6HBK - chains a and F of the 33 polymer chains in the assembly; structure by electron microscopy, 3.80 A resolution.

Chain a (and F):
Name: Echovirus 18 capsid protein 2
From: Echovirus E18
Notes: chain F of this document is another copy of the same molecule, construct and numbering; everything in this record applies to it too
UniProtKB: Q8V635 (Q8V635_9ENTO); residues 3001-3239 here correspond to UniProt positions 330-568 (UniProt number = residue number - 2671)
Amino-acid sequence (239 residues; each row starts with the number of its first residue):
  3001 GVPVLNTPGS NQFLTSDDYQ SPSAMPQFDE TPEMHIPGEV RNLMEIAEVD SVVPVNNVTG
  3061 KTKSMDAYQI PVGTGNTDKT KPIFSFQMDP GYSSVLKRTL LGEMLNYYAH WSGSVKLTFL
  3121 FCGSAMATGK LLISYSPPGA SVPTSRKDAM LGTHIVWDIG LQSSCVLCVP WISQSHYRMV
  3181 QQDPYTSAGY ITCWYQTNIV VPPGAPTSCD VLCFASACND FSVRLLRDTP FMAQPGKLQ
Disordered / not traced: 3074-3077, 3176-3186, 3234-3239
Cystine bridges: Cys3168-Cys3218

Interface between chain a and chain F:
Contacting residue pairs (36; chain a residue first):
  Gly3001(a) - Pro3003(F)
  Gly3001(a) - Leu3005(F)
  Val3002(a) - Pro3003(F)  hydrogen bond (backbone-backbone)
  Val3002(a) - Val3004(F)
  Val3002(a) - Leu3005(F)  hydrogen bond (backbone-backbone)
  Pro3003(a) - Leu3005(F)
  Pro3003(a) - Thr3007(F)
  Val3004(a) - Val3004(F)  hydrophobic
  Val3004(a) - Leu3005(F)  hydrogen bond (backbone-backbone)
  Val3004(a) - Asn3006(F)
  Val3004(a) - Thr3007(F)  hydrogen bond (backbone-backbone)
  Val3004(a) - Ser3010(F)
  Leu3005(a) - Thr3007(F)
  Leu3005(a) - Ser3010(F)
  Leu3005(a) - Tyr3019(F)
  Asn3006(a) - Asn3006(F)
  Asn3006(a) - Ser3010(F)  hydrogen bond (backbone-side chain)
  Asn3006(a) - Asn3011(F)  hydrogen bond (backbone-backbone)
  Thr3007(a) - Tyr3019(F)
  Pro3008(a) - Gln3012(F)
  Pro3008(a) - Phe3013(F)  hydrophobic
  Pro3008(a) - Asp3017(F)
  Pro3008(a) - Tyr3019(F)
  Ser3010(a) - Asn3011(F)
  Gln3012(a) - Pro3022(F)
  Leu3014(a) - Pro3022(F)
  Leu3014(a) - Ser3023(F)
  Ser3016(a) - Ser3023(F)
  Ser3016(a) - Ala3024(F)  hydrogen bond (side chain-backbone)
  Ser3016(a) - Pro3026(F)
  Tyr3019(a) - Pro3022(F)
  Arg3224(a) - Phe3028(F)
  Arg3224(a) - Asp3029(F)  hydrogen bond (side chain-backbone)
  Arg3224(a) - Thr3031(F)  hydrogen bond
  Leu3225(a) - Met3025(F)  hydrophobic
  Leu3225(a) - Phe3028(F)  hydrophobic
Interface residues without a listed pair, chain a (16 interface residues in all): Asn3011
Interface residues without a listed pair, chain F (22 interface residues in all): Gly3009, Glu3030, Pro3032

In short:
Chain a and chain F form an interface of 16 and 22 residues respectively, with 9 hydrogen bonds. Among the
polar pairs are Asn3006(a)-Ser3010(F), Ser3016(a)-Ala3024(F) and Arg3224(a)-Asp3029(F).
Both chains are Echovirus 18 capsid protein 2 (Echovirus E18). Entry 6HBK (Echovirus 18 Open particle without
one pentamer) was determined by electron microscopy, deposited together with 6HBG, 6HBH, 6HBJ, 6HBL and 6HHT.
